5ODP - chains A and G of the 7 polymer chains in the assembly; structure by X-ray diffraction, 2.54 A resolution.

[Chain A (and G)]
Molecule: Single-stranded DNA-binding protein
Organism: Salinibacter ruber (strain DSM 13855 / M31)
Notes: chain G of this document is another copy of the same molecule, construct and numbering; everything in this record applies to it too
UniProt: Q2S565 (Q2S565_SALRD); residue numbers follow UniProt; this construct covers 1-168
Amino-acid sequence (196 residues; each row starts with the number of its first residue; numbers below 1 keep their minus sign (Met-27 is residue -27)):
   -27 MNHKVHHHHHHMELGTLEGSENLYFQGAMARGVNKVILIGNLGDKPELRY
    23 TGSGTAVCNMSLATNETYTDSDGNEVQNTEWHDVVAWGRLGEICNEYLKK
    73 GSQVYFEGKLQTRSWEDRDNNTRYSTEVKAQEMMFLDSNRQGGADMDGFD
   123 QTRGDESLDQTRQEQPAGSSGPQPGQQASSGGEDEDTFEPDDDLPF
Disordered / not traced: -27 to 2, 87-96, 112-168 (chain G: -27 to 1, 85-96, 114-168)
Sequence notes: initiating methionine (-27); expression tag (-26 to 0); engineered mutation Lys17 (Asp in Q2S565), Lys71 (Asp in Q2S565)

[How chain A and chain G interact]
Contacting residue pairs - 41 pairs, chain A then chain G:
  Arg3(A) - Asn37(G)
  Gly4(A) - Ile11(G)
  Gly4(A) - Asn37(G)  hydrogen bond (backbone-backbone)
  Val5(A) - Ile9(G)
  Val5(A) - Leu10(G)
  Val5(A) - Ile11(G)  hydrogen bond (backbone-backbone)
  Val5(A) - Thr36(G)
  Asn6(A) - Ile9(G)
  Asn6(A) - Leu10(G)
  Asn6(A) - Thr36(G)  hydrogen bond
  Asn6(A) - His54(G)
  Lys7(A) - Val8(G)
  Lys7(A) - Ile9(G)  hydrogen bond (backbone-backbone)
  Val8(A) - Lys7(G)
  Ile9(A) - Val5(G)
  Ile9(A) - Asn6(G)
  Ile9(A) - Lys7(G)  hydrogen bond (backbone-backbone)
  Leu10(A) - Val5(G)
  Leu10(A) - Asn6(G)
  Ile11(A) - Gly4(G)
  Ile11(A) - Val5(G)  hydrogen bond (backbone-backbone)
  Thr36(A) - Val5(G)
  Asn37(A) - Arg3(G)
  Asn37(A) - Gly4(G)  hydrogen bond (backbone-backbone)
  Glu38(A) - Lys81(G)  salt bridge
  Glu52(A) - Lys81(G)  salt bridge
  Glu52(A) - Gln83(G)
  His54(A) - Asn6(G)
  His54(A) - Leu82(G)
  Lys81(A) - Glu38(G)  salt bridge
  Lys81(A) - Asn50(G)
  Leu82(A) - Val8(G)  hydrophobic
  Leu82(A) - Glu52(G)
  Leu82(A) - His54(G)
  Leu82(A) - Leu82(G)  hydrophobic
  Leu82(A) - Val100(G)  hydrophobic
  Gln83(A) - Glu52(G)
  Thr84(A) - Glu52(G)
  Arg85(A) - Glu52(G)  salt bridge
  Thr98(A) - Thr98(G)
  Val100(A) - Leu82(G)  hydrophobic
Other interface residues (no listed pair), chain A (23 interface residues in all): Thr39, Trp53
Other interface residues (no listed pair), chain G (21 interface residues in all): Thr84

[Summary]
The interface between chain A and chain G involves 23 residues on one side and 21 on the other, with 7
hydrogen bonds and 4 salt bridges. Among the polar pairs are Glu38(A)-Lys81(G), Glu52(A)-Lys81(G) and
Arg85(A)-Glu52(G).
Chain A and chain G are both Single-stranded DNA-binding protein (Salinibacter ruber (strain DSM 13855 /
M31)); the structure, Salinibacter ruber Single-Strand Binding protein D17K D71K mutant, was determined by
X-ray diffraction.
